Entry 8UP1 (electron microscopy, 4.55 A resolution (low resolution: residue-level contacts below are approximate; hydrogen-bond / salt-bridge calls are withheld)); this record covers chains B and C of the 4 polymer chains in the assembly.

== Chain B (and C) ==
Protein: De Novo Protein sr322
Notes: chain C of this document is another copy of the same molecule, construct and numbering; everything in this record applies to it too
Sequence (362 residues; row label = number of the first residue in the row; numbers below 1 keep their minus sign (Ser-1 is residue -1)):
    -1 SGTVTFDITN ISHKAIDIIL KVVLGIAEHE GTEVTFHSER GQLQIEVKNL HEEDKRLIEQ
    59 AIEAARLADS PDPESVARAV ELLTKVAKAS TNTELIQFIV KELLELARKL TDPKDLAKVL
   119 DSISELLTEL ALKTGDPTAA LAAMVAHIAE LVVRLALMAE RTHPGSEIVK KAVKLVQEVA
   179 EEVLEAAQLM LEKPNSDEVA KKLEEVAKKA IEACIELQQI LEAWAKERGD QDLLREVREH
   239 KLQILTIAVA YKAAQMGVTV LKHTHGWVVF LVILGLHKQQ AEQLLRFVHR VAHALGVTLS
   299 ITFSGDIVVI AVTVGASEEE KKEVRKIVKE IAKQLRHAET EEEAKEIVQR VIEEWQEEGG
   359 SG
Disordered / not traced: -1 to 0, 358-360

== Chain B / chain C interface ==
Residue-residue contacts (10):
  Val32(B) with Ser302(C); Gly303(C)
  Thr33(B) with Phe301(C)
  Phe34(B) with Thr300(C); Phe301(C)
  His35(B) with Ile299(C)
  Ser36(B) with Leu297(C); Ser298(C); Ile299(C)
  Glu37(B) with Leu297(C)

== Overview ==
6 residues of chain B face 7 of chain C across their interface.
Chain B and chain C are both De Novo Protein sr322; the structure, CryoEM Structure of Allosterically
Switchable De Novo Protein sr322, In Closed State without Effector Peptide, was determined by electron
microscopy (same publication as 8URE and 8UTM).
